8CZE - chains F and I of the 10 polymer chains in the assembly; structure by electron microscopy, 2.58 A resolution.

Chain F:
Name: Histone H4
From: Xenopus laevis
Chain sequence (102 residues; row label = number of the first residue in the row):
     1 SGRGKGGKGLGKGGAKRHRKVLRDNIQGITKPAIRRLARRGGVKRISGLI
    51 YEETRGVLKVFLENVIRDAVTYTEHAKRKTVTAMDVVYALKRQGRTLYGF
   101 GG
Disordered / not traced: 1-20

Chain I:
Molecule: Widom 601 DNA
Sequence (146 nucleotides; each row starts with the number of its first residue; numbers below 1 keep their minus sign (DA-73 is residue -73)):
   -73 ACAGGATGTATATATCTGACACGTGCCTGGAGACTAGGGAGTAATCCCCT
   -23 TGGCGGTTAAAACGCGGGGGACAGCGCGTACGTGCGTTTAAGCGGTGCTA
    27 GAGCTGTCTACGACCAATTGAGCGGCCTCGGCACCGGGATTCTCCA

How chain F and chain I interact:
Contacting residue pairs - 10 pairs, chain F then chain I:
  Arg35(F) - DG8(I)  salt bridge to the phosphate
  Arg45(F) - DC7(I)  sugar contact
  Arg45(F) - DG8(I)  phosphate contact
  Ile46(F) - DC7(I)  sugar contact
  Ile46(F) - DG8(I)  hydrogen bond to the phosphate
  Ser47(F) - DC7(I)  phosphate contact
  Gly48(F) - DC7(I)  phosphate contact
  Lys79(F) - DG27(I)  salt bridge to the phosphate
  Lys79(F) - DA28(I)  hydrogen bond to the phosphate
  Thr80(F) - DA28(I)  hydrogen bond to the phosphate
Also at the interface, not in a pair above, chain F (9 interface residues in all): Lys44, Arg78

In short:
9 residues of chain F face 4 of chain I across their interface, with 3 hydrogen bonds and 2 salt bridges.
Polar pairs include Ile46(F)-DG8(I), Lys79(F)-DA28(I) and Thr80(F)-DA28(I).
Here chain F is Histone H4 (Xenopus laevis) and chain I is Widom 601 DNA. Entry 8CZE (Structure of a Xenopus
Nucleosome with Widom 601 DNA) was determined by electron microscopy, deposited together with 8CWW.
